6BX5 - chains A and C; structure by X-ray diffraction, 3.00 A resolution.

Chain A:
Molecule: Putative fluoride ion transporter CrcB
Organism: Escherichia coli
UniProt: Q6J5N4 (Q6J5N4_ECOLX); residue numbers follow UniProt; this construct covers 1-125
Sequence (125 residues; numbered 1 to 125; the number before each row is that of its first residue):
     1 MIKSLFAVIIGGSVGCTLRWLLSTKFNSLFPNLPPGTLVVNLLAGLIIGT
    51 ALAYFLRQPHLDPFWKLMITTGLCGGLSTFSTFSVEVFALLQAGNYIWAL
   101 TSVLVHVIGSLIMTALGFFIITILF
Construct notes: engineered mutation K25 (Arg in Q6J5N4)
Metal / ion sites: Na+: G75, S78 (shared with 2 residues of chain B)
What the authors report for this chain:
  - conformationally variable residues (side-chain flip): L52

Chain C:
Molecule: Monobody S12
Organism: Homo sapiens
Notes: antibody fragment or engineered binder
Sequence (97 residues; each row starts with the number of its first residue):
     1 SVSSVPTKLEVVAATPTSLLISWDAPAVTVIFYVITYGETGGNSPVQEFT
    51 VPGSKSTATISGLKPGVDYTITVYATYYASNSGWYEYGSPISINYRT
What the authors report for this chain:
  - mutagenesis - Y78W: unchanged binding to Putative fluoride ion transporter CrcB (chain A)

Chain A / chain C interface:
Pairs across the interface (22; chain A residue first):
  T24(A) - N81(C)
  N27(A) - S80(C)  hydrogen bond (side chain-backbone)
  N27(A) - N81(C)
  S28(A) - V2(C)
  S28(A) - S80(C)
  S28(A) - N81(C)
  P31(A) - A27(C)
  P31(A) - T29(C)
  P34(A) - S80(C)
  T82(A) - Y78(C)
  V85(A) - Y78(C)  hydrophobic
  E86(A) - Y78(C)
  F88(A) - Y85(C)
  A89(A) - T29(C)
  A89(A) - Y78(C)  hydrophobic
  A89(A) - Y85(C)
  L90(A) - T29(C)
  Q92(A) - I31(C)
  Q92(A) - Y85(C)  hydrogen bond
  A93(A) - T29(C)
  A93(A) - V30(C)
  A93(A) - S54(C)
Interface residues without a listed pair, chain A (14 interface residues in all): S23
Interface residues without a listed pair, chain C (12 interface residues in all): V28, G53
From the paper, about this interface:
  - residue pairs: N27(A)-S80(C) (backbone contact), E86(A)-Y78(C), L90(A)-T29(C), Q92(A)-Y85(C)
  - epitope / paratope residues, chain A: N27(A), E86(A), L90(A), Q92(A)
  - epitope / paratope residues, chain C: T29(C), Y78(C), S80(C), Y85(C)
  - hot spots on chain C (mutagenesis) - W84H, W84L, W84Y: decreased binding to Putative fluoride ion transporter CrcB (chain A)

In short:
Chain A and chain C form an interface of 14 and 12 residues respectively, with 2 hydrogen bonds. Polar pairs
include N27(A)-S80(C) and Q92(A)-Y85(C). The authors report a backbone contact between N27(A) and S80(C);
contacts between E86(A) and Y78(C), L90(A) and T29(C) and Q92(A) and Y85(C). The paper reports that W84H, W84L
and W84Y of chain C reduce binding to Putative fluoride ion transporter CrcB (chain A); epitope/paratope
residues N27(A), E86(A) and T29(C) among others.
Here chain A is Putative fluoride ion transporter CrcB (Escherichia coli) and chain C is Monobody S12 (Homo
sapiens). Entry 6BX5 (The crystal structure of fluoride channel Fluc Ec2 with Monobody S12) was determined by
X-ray diffraction, deposited together with 6BX4.
